PDB entry 8G36 | X-ray diffraction, 2.10 A resolution | chain A

[Chain A]
Molecule: Cytochrome P450
Source organism: Rhodopseudomonas palustris HaA2
Reference sequence: Q2IU02 (Q2IU02_RHOP2); residues 0-409 here correspond to UniProt positions 1-410 (UniProt number = residue number + 1)
Chain sequence (410 residues; numbered 0 to 409; the number before each row is that of its first residue; numbering starts at 0):
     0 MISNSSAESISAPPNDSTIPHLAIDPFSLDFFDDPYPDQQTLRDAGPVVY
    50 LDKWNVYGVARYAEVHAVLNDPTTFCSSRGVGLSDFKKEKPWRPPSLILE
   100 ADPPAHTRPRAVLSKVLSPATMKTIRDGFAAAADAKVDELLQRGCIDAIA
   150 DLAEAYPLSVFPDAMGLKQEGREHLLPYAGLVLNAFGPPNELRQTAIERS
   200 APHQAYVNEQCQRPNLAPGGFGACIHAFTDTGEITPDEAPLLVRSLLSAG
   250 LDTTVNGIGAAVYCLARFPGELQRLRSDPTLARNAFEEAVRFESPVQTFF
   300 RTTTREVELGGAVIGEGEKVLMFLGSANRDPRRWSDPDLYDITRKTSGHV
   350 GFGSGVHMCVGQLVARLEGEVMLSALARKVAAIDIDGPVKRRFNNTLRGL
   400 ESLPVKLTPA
Not modelled in the structure: 0-16
Construct notes: engineered mutation L182 (Phe183 in Q2IU02)
Ion coordination: heme Fe near C358 (its only coordinating residue here)
Ligand contacts:
  - heme (HEM): L68, V80, I97, L98, H105, R109, L112, L116, F160, S244, L245, A248, G249, T252, T253, G256, F285, V289, P294, V295, F298, R300, L323, V349, G350, F351, G352, V355, H356, C358, V359, G360, V363, A364
  - terephthalic acid (UB7): R92, S95, I97, L98, V181, L182, F185, R243, S244, S247, A248, T252
Reported in the primary citation:
  - mutagenesis - F182L: increased binding to JCM2

[In short]
Chain A binds heme and terephthalic acid. The paper reports that F182L increases binding to JCM2.
Chain A is Cytochrome P450 (Rhodopseudomonas palustris HaA2); the structure, Crystal structure of
F182L-CYP199A4 in complex with terephthalic acid, was determined by X-ray diffraction, deposited together with
8G35.
